5W5B - chain A; structure by X-ray diffraction, 1.80 A resolution.

Chain A:
Protein: HTH-type transcriptional regulator Cmr
Source organism: Mycobacterium tuberculosis (strain CDC 1551 / Oshkosh)
UniProt: P9WMH4 (CMR_MYCTO); numbering as in UniProt (aligned over 13-244)
Chain sequence (236 residues; each row starts with the number of its first residue):
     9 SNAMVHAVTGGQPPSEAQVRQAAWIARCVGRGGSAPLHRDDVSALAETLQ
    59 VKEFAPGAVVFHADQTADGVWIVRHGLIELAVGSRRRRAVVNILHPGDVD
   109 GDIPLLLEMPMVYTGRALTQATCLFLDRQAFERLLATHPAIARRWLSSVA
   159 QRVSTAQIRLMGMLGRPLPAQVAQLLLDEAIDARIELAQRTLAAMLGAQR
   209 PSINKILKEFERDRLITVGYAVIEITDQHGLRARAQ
Disordered / not traced: 9-20
Construct notes: expression tag (9-12)
Modified positions: Mse12 (selenomethionine); Mse117, Mse119, Mse169, Mse171, Mse203 (selenomethionine; parent Met)
Swiss-Prot annotation at these positions:
  - DNA-binding region: Gln197 to Lys216 (H-T-H motif)
  - binding site (a nucleoside 3',5'-cyclic phosphate): Gly41 to Arg160
What the authors report for this chain:
  - specificity-determining residues: Pro209 (proposed by the authors, not directly observed)

In short:
From UniProt: nucleoside 3',5'-cyclic phosphate-binding residues Gly41 and Arg160. From the paper: the
specificity determinant Pro209.
Chain A is HTH-type transcriptional regulator Cmr (Mycobacterium tuberculosis (strain CDC 1551 / Oshkosh));
the structure, Crystal structure of Mycobacterium tuberculosis CRP-FNR family transcription factor Cmr
(Rv1675c), truncated construct, was determined by X-ray diffraction together with 5W5A from the same study.
